4HNV - chains A and C of the 4 polymer chains in the assembly; structure by X-ray diffraction, 2.80 A resolution.

== Chain A (and C) ==
Protein: Pyruvate carboxylase
Source organism: Staphylococcus aureus
Notes: EC 6.4.1.1; chain C of this document is another copy of the same molecule, construct and numbering; everything in this record applies to it too
UniProt: Q99UY8 (Q99UY8_STAAM); the construct lacks a stretch of the UniProt sequence and is renumbered around it, so the offset changes along the chain: 34-315 = UniProt 1-282; 317-357 = UniProt 283-323; 358-362 = UniProt 326-330; 363-513 = UniProt 332-482; 5 more segments
Chain sequence (1173 residues; numbered 11 to 1182 plus 6 insertion-coded residues; 5 numbers in that range are skipped by the numbering (no residue carries them; nothing is unmodelled there); the number before each row is that of its first residue; a row labelled like 357A-357B holds insertion residues (357A, then the next letters in order)):
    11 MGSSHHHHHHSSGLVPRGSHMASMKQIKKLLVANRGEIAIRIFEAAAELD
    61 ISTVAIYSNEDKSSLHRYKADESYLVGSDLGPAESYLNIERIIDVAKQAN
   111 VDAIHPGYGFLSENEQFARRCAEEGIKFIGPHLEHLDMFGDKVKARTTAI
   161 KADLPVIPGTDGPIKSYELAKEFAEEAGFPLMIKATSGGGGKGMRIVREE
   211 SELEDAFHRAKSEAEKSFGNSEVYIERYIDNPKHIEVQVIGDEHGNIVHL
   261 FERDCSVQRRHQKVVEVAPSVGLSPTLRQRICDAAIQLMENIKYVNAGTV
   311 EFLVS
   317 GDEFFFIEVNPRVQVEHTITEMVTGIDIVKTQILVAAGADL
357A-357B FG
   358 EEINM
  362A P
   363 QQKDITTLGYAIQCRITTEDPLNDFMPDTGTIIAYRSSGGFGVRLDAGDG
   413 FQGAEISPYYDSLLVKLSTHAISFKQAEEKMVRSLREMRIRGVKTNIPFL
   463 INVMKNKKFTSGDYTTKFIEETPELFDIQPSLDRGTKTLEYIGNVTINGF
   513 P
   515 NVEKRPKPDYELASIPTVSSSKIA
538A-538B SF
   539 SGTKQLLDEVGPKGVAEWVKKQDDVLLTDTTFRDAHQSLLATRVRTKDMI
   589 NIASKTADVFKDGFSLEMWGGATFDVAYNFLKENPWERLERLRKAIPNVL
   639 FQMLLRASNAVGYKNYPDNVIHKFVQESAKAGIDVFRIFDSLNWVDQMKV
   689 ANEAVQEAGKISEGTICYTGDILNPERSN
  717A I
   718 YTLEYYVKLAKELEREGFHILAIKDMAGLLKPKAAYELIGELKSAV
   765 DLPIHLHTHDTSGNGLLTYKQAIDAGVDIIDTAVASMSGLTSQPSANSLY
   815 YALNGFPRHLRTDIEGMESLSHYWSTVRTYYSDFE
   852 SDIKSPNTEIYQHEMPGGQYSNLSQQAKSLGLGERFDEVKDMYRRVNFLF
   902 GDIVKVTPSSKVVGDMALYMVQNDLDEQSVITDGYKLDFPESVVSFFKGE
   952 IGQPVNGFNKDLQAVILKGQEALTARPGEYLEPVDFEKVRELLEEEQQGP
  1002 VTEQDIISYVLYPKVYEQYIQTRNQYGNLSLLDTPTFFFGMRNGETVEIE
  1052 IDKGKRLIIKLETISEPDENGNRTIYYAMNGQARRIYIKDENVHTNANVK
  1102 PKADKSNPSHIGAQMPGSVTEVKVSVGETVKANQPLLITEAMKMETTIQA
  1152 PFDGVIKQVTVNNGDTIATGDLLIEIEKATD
Not modelled in the structure: 11-35, 198-204, 228-231, 1179-1182 (chain C: 11-35, 1094-1139, 1148-1182)
Construct notes: expression tag (11-33); engineered mutation Glu-54 (Arg21 in Q99UY8)
Metal / ion sites: Mn2+ near Lys-741 (its only coordinating residue here)
Ligand contacts:
  - ADP (adenosine-5'-diphosphate): Lys-152, Ile-167, Met-192, Lys-194, Ser-197, Glu-236, Arg-237, Tyr-238, Ile-239, Pro-242, His-244, Gln-268, His-271, Glu-311, Leu-313, Ile-323, Glu-324, Thr-478
  - BTI (5-(hexahydro-2-oxo-1H-thieno[3,4-d]imidazol-6-yl)pentanal): Tyr-503, Asn-506, Val-507, Gly-511, Phe-512, Pro-513, Asn-617, Phe-618, Leu-619, Lys-620, Thr-1023, Leu-1030, Phe-1038
Reported in the primary citation:
  - mutagenesis - R54E: abolished catalytic activity
  - self-association interface (contacts with another copy of this molecule); pairs are residue here / residue on that copy: Glu-58/Lys-442, Phe-403/Glu-337
  - contacts within the chain: Arg-51/Glu-337, Arg-51/Asp-343, Glu-54/Arg-406
  - conformationally variable residues (side-chain flip): Arg-406

== Interface between chain A and chain C ==
Residue-residue contacts - 80 pairs, chain A then chain C:
  Arg-51(A) with Phe-403(C)
  Glu-54(A) with Gly-402(C); Arg-445(C), salt bridge
  Glu-58(A) with Glu-441(C); Lys-442(C); Arg-445(C), salt bridge
  Leu-59(A) with Glu-441(C)
  Leu-75(A) with Gly-1082(C)
  Arg-77(A) with Arg-1057(C)
  Tyr-78(A) with Ile-1059(C); Asn-1081(C); Gly-1082(C)
  Asp-81(A) with Lys-1056(C)
  Glu-82(A) with Lys-1054(C); Gly-1055(C)
  Ser-83(A) with Gly-1055(C), hydrogen bond (backbone-backbone)
  Tyr-84(A) with Lys-1054(C); Gly-1055(C)
  Glu-337(A) with Phe-403(C)
  Thr-340(A) with Leu-370(C)
  Gly-341(A) with Leu-370(C); Ile-434(C)
  Asp-343(A) with Lys-442(C), salt bridge
  Lys-346(A) with Glu-441(C), salt bridge
  Glu-359(A) with Gln-438(C), hydrogen bond (backbone-side chain)
  Ile-360(A) with Ile-434(C); Gln-438(C)
  Asn-361(A) with Ile-434(C)
  Leu-370(A) with Thr-340(C); Gly-341(C); Leu-370(C), hydrophobic
  Gly-402(A) with Glu-54(C); Arg-406(C)
  Phe-403(A) with Arg-51(C); Glu-54(C); Glu-337(C); Arg-406(C)
  Arg-406(A) with Gly-402(C); Phe-403(C)
  Ile-434(A) with Gly-341(C)
  Ser-435(A) with Asn-361(C)
  Lys-437(A) with Glu-358(C)
  Gln-438(A) with Lys-346(C); Glu-359(C), hydrogen bond (side chain-backbone); Ile-360(C)
  Glu-441(A) with Glu-58(C); Leu-59(C); Lys-346(C), salt bridge
  Lys-442(A) with Glu-58(C), salt bridge; Asp-343(C), salt bridge
  Arg-445(A) with Glu-54(C), salt bridge; Glu-58(C), salt bridge
  Glu-449(A) with Lys-79(C)
  Asn-1044(A) with Glu-1067(C)
  Glu-1049(A) with Arg-77(C), salt bridge
  Lys-1054(A) with Glu-82(C); Tyr-84(C)
  Gly-1055(A) with Asp-81(C); Glu-82(C); Ser-83(C), hydrogen bond (backbone-backbone); Tyr-84(C)
  Lys-1056(A) with Asp-81(C)
  Arg-1057(A) with Arg-77(C)
  Ile-1059(A) with Arg-77(C); Tyr-78(C)
  Glu-1063(A) with Tyr-1077(C), hydrogen bond; Arg-1086(C), salt bridge
  Thr-1064(A) with Ser-1066(C)
  Ser-1066(A) with Thr-1064(C)
  Tyr-1077(A) with Glu-1063(C); Thr-1064(C); Tyr-1077(C), hydrophobic
  Asn-1081(A) with Tyr-78(C)
  Gly-1082(A) with Tyr-78(C)
  Arg-1086(A) with Glu-1063(C), salt bridge
  Lys-1103(A) with Arg-1043(C)
  Lys-1106(A) with Asp-523(C), salt bridge; Tyr-524(C), hydrogen bond (side chain-backbone)
  Thr-1170(A) with Asp-523(C)
  Gly-1171(A) with Asp-523(C)
Other interface residues (no listed pair), chain A (57 interface residues in all): Asp-60, Lys-72, Met-338, Ile-342, Leu-350, Gly-401, Ala-1084, Ser-1107
Other interface residues (no listed pair), chain C (58 interface residues in all): Ala-57, Leu-75, Met-338, Val-339, Ile-342, Gly-401, Ala-433, Ser-435, Arg-448, Lys-467, Leu-526, Glu-1049, Ile-1065

== Overview ==
Chain A and chain C form an interface of 57 and 58 residues respectively, with 6 hydrogen bonds and 13 salt
bridges. Polar contacts include Glu-54(A)/Arg-445(C), Glu-58(A)/Arg-445(C) and Asp-343(A)/Lys-442(C). Chain A
binds ADP and compound BTI. The paper reports that R54E of chain A abolishes catalytic activity;
conformational variability at Arg-406(A).
Both chains are Pyruvate carboxylase (Staphylococcus aureus). Entry 4HNV (Crystal structure of R54E mutant of
S. aureus Pyruvate carboxylase) was determined by X-ray diffraction together with 4HNT and 4HNU from the same
study.
